PDB entry 7AOC | electron microscopy, 3.84 A resolution | chains B and L of the 12 polymer chains in the assembly

# Chain B
Name: Probable DNA-directed RNA polymerase I subunit RPA2
From: Schizosaccharomyces pombe (strain 972 / ATCC 24843)
Notes: EC 2.7.7.6
UniProtKB: Q9P7X8 (RPA2_SCHPO); numbering as in UniProt (aligned over 1-1174)
Sequence (1174 residues; numbered 1 to 1174; the number before each row is that of its first residue):
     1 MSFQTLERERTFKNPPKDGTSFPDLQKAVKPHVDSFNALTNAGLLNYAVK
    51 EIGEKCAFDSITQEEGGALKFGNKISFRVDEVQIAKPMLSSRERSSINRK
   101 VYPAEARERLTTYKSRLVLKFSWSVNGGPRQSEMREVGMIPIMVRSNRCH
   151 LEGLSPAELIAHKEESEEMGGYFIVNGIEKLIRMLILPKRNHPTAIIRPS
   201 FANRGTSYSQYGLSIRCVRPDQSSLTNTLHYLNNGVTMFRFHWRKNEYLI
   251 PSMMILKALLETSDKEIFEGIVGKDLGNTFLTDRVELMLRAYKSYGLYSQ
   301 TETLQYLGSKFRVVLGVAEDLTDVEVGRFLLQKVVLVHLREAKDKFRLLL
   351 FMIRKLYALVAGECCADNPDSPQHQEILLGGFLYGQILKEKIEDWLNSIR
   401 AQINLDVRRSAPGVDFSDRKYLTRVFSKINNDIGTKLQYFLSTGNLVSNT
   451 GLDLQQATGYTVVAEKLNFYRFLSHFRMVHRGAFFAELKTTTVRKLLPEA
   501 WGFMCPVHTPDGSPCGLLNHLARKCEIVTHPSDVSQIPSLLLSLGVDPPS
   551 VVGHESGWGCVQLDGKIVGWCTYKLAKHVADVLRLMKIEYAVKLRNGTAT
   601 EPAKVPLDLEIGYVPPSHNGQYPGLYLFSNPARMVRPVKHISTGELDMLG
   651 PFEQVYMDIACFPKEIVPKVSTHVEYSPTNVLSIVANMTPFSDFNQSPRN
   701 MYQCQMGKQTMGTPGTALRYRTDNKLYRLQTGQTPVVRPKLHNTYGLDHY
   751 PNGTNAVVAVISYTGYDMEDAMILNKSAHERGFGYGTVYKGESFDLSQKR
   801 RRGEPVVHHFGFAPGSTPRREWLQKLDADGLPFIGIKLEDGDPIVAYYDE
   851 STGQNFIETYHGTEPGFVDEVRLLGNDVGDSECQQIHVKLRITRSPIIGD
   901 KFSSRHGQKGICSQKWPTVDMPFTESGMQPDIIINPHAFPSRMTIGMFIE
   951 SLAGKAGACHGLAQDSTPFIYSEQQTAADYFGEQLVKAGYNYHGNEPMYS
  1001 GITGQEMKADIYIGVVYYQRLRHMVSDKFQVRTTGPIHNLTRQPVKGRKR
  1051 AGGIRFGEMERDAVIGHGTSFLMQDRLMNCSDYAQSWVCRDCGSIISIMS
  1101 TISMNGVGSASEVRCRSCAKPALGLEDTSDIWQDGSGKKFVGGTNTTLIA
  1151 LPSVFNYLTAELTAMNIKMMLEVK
Not modelled in the structure: 1028, 1047-1053, 1121-1127
Disulfide bonds: Cys1089-Cys1092
Bound ions: Zn2+: Ser1097, Ser1117 (shared with 1 residue of chain A)
Swiss-Prot annotation at these positions:
  - zinc finger: Cys1089 to Cys1118 (C4-type)
From the paper describing this entry:
  - conformationally variable residues (domain motion): Arg409

# Chain L
Name: DNA-directed RNA polymerases I, II, and III subunit RPABC4
From: Schizosaccharomyces pombe (strain 972 / ATCC 24843)
UniProtKB: P48011 (RPAB4_SCHPO); residues 1-63 here = UniProt positions 1-63
Sequence (63 residues; row label = number of the first residue in the row):
     1 MNHPTSTGGTAFNPPRPATMIYLCADCGARNTIQAKEVIRCRECGHRVMY
    51 KMRTKRMVQFEAR
Not modelled in the structure: 1-18
Bound ions: Zn2+: Cys24, Cys27, Cys41, Cys44
Swiss-Prot annotation at these positions:
  - zinc finger: Cys24 to Cys44 (C4-type)
  - binding site (Zn(2+)): Cys24, Cys27, Cys41, Cys44

# Interface between chain B and chain L
Pairs across the interface - 44 pairs, chain B then chain L:
  Leu89(B) with Arg47(L)
  Arg94(B) with Arg40(L); Gly45(L)
  Glu105(B) with His46(L), salt bridge; Arg47(L), salt bridge
  Glu108(B) with Tyr50(L)
  Arg109(B) with Arg47(L)
  Lys163(B) with Asp26(L), salt bridge
  Tyr720(B) with Tyr50(L)
  His809(B) with Lys36(L)
  Gln824(B) with Arg56(L), hydrogen bond (backbone-side chain)
  Asp827(B) with Met20(L); Lys51(L)
  Ala828(B) with Met20(L), hydrophobic
  Asp829(B) with Tyr22(L), hydrogen bond
  Leu831(B) with Tyr22(L); Lys51(L), hydrogen bond (backbone-side chain)
  Pro832(B) with Lys51(L), hydrogen bond (backbone-side chain)
  Phe833(B) with Arg56(L)
  Ile834(B) with Arg53(L), hydrogen bond (backbone-side chain)
  Gly835(B) with Val58(L)
  Ile836(B) with Arg56(L)
  Tyr848(B) with Lys36(L)
  Glu850(B) with Lys36(L), salt bridge
  Phe867(B) with Phe60(L), hydrophobic
  Glu870(B) with Tyr50(L)
  Val871(B) with Met49(L); Tyr50(L); Lys51(L), hydrogen bond (backbone-backbone)
  Arg872(B) with Met49(L); Tyr50(L)
  Leu873(B) with Tyr22(L), hydrophobic; Ile39(L); Met49(L), hydrogen bond (backbone-backbone)
  Gly875(B) with Ile39(L); Arg47(L), hydrogen bond (backbone-backbone)
  Asp877(B) with Arg47(L)
  Val878(B) with Arg47(L)
  Asp880(B) with Val38(L)
  Ser881(B) with Glu37(L); Val38(L); Ile39(L), hydrogen bond (backbone-backbone)
  Glu882(B) with Glu37(L)
  Cys883(B) with Ile39(L)
Other interface residues (no listed pair), chain B (35 interface residues in all): Ser96, Arg99, Leu874
Other interface residues (no listed pair), chain L (22 interface residues in all): Ala35, Cys44, Val48, Met52

# Summary
35 residues of chain B face 22 of chain L across their interface; the contacts include 9 hydrogen bonds and 4
salt bridges. Among the polar pairs are Glu105(B)-His46(L), Glu105(B)-Arg47(L) and Lys163(B)-Asp26(L).
Ser1097(B) and Ser1117(B) coordinate Zn2+. From UniProt: 4 Zn2+-binding residues on chain L. From the paper:
conformational variability at Arg409(B).
Chain B is Probable DNA-directed RNA polymerase I subunit RPA2 and chain L is DNA-directed RNA polymerases I,
II, and III subunit RPABC4, both from Schizosaccharomyces pombe (strain 972 / ATCC 24843); the structure,
Schizosaccharomyces pombe RNA polymerase I (monomer), was determined by electron microscopy (same publication
as 7AOD and 7AOE).
